PDB entry 7QDR | electron microscopy, 3.70 A resolution | chains B and D of the 4 polymer chains in the assembly

[Chain B]
Name: Tetratricopeptide repeat protein 37
From: Homo sapiens
UniProt: Q6PGP7 (TTC37_HUMAN); numbering as in UniProt (aligned over 1-1564)
Amino-acid sequence (1589 residues; each row starts with the number of its first residue; numbers below 1 keep their minus sign (Met-24 is residue -24)):
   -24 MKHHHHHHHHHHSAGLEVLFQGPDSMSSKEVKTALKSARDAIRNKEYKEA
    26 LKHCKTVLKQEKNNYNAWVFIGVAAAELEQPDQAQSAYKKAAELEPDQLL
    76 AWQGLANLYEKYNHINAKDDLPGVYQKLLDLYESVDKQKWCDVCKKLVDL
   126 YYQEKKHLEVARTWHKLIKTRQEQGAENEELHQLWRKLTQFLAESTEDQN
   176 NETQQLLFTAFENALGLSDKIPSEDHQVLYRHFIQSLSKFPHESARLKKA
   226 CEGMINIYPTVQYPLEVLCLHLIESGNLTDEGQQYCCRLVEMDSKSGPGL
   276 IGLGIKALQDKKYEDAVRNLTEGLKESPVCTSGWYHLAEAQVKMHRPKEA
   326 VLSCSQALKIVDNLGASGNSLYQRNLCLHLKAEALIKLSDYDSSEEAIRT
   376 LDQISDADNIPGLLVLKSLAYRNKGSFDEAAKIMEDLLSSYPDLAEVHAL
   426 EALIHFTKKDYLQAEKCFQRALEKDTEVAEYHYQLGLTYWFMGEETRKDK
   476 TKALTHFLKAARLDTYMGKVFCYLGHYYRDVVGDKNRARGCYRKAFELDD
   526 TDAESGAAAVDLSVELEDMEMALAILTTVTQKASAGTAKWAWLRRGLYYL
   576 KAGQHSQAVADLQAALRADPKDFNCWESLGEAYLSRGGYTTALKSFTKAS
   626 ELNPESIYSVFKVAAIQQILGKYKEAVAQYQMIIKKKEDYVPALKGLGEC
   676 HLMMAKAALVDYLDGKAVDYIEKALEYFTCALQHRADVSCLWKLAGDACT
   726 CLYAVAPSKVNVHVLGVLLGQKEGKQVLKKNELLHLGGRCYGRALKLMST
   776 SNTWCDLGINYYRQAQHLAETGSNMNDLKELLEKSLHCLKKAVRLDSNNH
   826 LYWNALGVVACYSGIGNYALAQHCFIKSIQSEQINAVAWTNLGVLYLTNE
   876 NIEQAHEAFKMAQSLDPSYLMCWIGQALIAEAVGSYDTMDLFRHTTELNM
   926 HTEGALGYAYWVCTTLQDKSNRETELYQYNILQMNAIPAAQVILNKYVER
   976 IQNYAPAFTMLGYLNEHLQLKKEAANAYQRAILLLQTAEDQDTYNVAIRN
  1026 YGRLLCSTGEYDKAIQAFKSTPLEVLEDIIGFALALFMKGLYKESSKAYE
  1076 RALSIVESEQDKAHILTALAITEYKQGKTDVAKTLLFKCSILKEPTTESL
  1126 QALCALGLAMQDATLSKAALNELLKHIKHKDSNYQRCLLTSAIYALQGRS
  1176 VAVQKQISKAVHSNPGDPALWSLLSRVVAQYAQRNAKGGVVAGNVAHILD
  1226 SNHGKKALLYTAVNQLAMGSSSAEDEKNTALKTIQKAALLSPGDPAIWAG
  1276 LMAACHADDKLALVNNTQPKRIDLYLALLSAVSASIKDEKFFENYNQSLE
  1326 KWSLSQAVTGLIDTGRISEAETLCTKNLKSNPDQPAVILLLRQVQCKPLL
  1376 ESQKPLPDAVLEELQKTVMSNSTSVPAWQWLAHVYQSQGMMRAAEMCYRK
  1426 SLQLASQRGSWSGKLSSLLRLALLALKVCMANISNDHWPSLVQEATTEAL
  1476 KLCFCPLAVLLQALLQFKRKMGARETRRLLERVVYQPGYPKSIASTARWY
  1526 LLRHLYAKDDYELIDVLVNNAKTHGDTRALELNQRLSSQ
Disordered / not traced: -24 to 352
Construct notes: initiating methionine (-24); expression tag (-23 to 0)
Swiss-Prot annotation at these positions:
  - modified residue: Ser2 (N-acetylserine)
From the paper describing this entry:
  - disease-associated variants - G673D, G721R, L761P: decreased stability (proposed by the authors, not directly observed)
  - disease-associated variants - L1485R, R1503C, L1505S (citing earlier work)
  - disease-associated variants - P1270A, D1283N: decreased binding to hSKI8 (proposed by the authors, not directly observed)

[Chain D]
Name: WD repeat-containing protein 61
From: Homo sapiens
UniProt: Q9GZS3 (WDR61_HUMAN); residue numbers follow UniProt; this construct covers 1-305
Amino-acid sequence (305 residues; row label = number of the first residue in the row):
     1 MTNQYGILFKQEQAHDDAIWSVAWGTNKKENSETVVTGSLDDLVKVWKWR
    51 DERLDLQWSLEGHQLGVVSVDISHTLPIAASSSLDAHIRLWDLENGKQIK
   101 SIDAGPVDAWTLAFSPDSQYLATGTHVGKVNIFGVESGKKEYSLDTRGKF
   151 ILSIAYSPDGKYLASGAIDGIINIFDIATGKLLHTLEGHAMPIRSLTFSP
   201 DSQLLVTASDDGYIKIYDVQHANLAGTLSGHASWVLNVAFCPDDTHFVSS
   251 SSDKSVKVWDVGTRTCVHTFFDHQDQVWGVKYNGNGSKIVSVGDDQEIHI
   301 YDCPI
Swiss-Prot annotation at these positions:
  - modified residue: Met1 (N-acetylmethionine), Thr2 (N-acetylthreonine)

[Chain B / chain D interface]
Contacting residue pairs - 18 pairs, chain B then chain D:
  Lys1180(B) with Asp17(D); Asp41(D), salt bridge
  Ser1183(B) with Leu40(D); Leu84(D)
  Lys1184(B) with Asp294(D), salt bridge
  His1187(B) with Trp20(D); Trp278(D)
  Ser1188(B) with Arg194(D), hydrogen bond (backbone-side chain)
  Pro1190(B) with Trp110(D), hydrophobic; Phe150(D), hydrophobic
  Trp1196(B) with Leu84(D), hydrophobic
  Leu1199(B) with Leu65(D), hydrophobic
  Asn1210(B) with Gln64(D)
  Gly1213(B) with Gln64(D)
  Val1216(B) with Asp85(D)
  Asn1219(B) with Pro106(D)
  Val1220(B) with Pro106(D)
  Ile1223(B) with Val107(D), hydrophobic
Interface residues without a listed pair, chain B (19 interface residues in all): Gln1179, Val1186, Gly1191, Arg1209, Lys1212
Interface residues without a listed pair, chain D (20 interface residues in all): Ala18, Gly66, His126, Ile168, Trp234

[In short]
Chain B and chain D form an interface of 19 and 20 residues respectively, with 1 hydrogen bond and 2 salt
bridges. Polar pairs include Lys1180(B)-Asp41(D), Lys1184(B)-Asp294(D) and Ser1188(B)-Arg194(D). The paper
reports that G673D, G721R and L761P of chain B reduce stability; P1270A and D1283N of chain B reduce binding
to hSKI8.
Here chain B is Tetratricopeptide repeat protein 37 and chain D is WD repeat-containing protein 61, both from
Homo sapiens. Entry 7QDR (Apo human SKI complex in the closed state) was determined by electron microscopy
together with 7QDY, 7QDZ, 7QE0 and 7QDS from the same study.
